6RE1 - chains T and Y of the 20 polymer chains in the assembly; structure by electron microscopy, 3.20 A resolution.

[Chain T]
Name: ATP synthase subunit alpha
Organism: Polytomella sp. Pringsheim 198.80
UniProtKB: A0ZW40 (A0ZW40_9CHLO); numbering as in UniProt (aligned over 1-562)
Sequence (562 residues; each row starts with the number of its first residue):
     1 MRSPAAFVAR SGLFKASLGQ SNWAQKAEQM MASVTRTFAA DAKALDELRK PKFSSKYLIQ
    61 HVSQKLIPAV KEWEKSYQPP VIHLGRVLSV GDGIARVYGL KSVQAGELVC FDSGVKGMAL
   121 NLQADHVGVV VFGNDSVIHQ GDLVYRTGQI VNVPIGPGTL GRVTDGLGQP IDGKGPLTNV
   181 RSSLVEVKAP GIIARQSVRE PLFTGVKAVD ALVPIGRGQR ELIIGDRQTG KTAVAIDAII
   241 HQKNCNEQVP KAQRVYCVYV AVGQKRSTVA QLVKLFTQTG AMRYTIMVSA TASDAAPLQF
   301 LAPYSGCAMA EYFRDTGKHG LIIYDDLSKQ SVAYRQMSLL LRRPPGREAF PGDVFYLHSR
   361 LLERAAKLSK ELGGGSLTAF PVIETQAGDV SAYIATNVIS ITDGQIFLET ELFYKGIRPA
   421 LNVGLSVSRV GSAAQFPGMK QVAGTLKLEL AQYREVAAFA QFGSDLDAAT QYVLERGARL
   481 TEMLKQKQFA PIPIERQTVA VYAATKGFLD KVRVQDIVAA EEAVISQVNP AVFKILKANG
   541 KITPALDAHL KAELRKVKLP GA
Not modelled in the structure: 1-84
Sequence notes: conflict R266 (Lys in A0ZW40)
Ion coordination: Mg2+: T232 (together with ATP)
Residues lining bound ligands: ATP (adenosine-5'-triphosphate): R227, Q228, T229, G230, K231, T232, A233, D326, E384, F413, R418, P419, Q486, K487, Q488

[Chain Y]
Name: ATP synthase subunit beta
Organism: Polytomella sp. Pringsheim 198.80
Notes: EC 7.1.2.2
UniProtKB: A0ZW41 (A0ZW41_9CHLO); numbering as in UniProt (aligned over 1-574)
Sequence (574 residues; numbered 1 to 574; the number before each row is that of its first residue):
     1 MALRYAAGLA KNVVQRQGAS LNIARAFAAE PAPAIDAGYV SQVIGPVVDV RFDGELPSIL
    61 SSLEVEGHSV RLVLEVAQHM GDNTVRCIAM DSTDGLVRGQ KVVDTGSPIK VPVGRGTLGR
   121 IMNVIGEPVD EQGPIDAADI WSIHREAPEF TEQSTEQEIL VTGIKVVDLL APYQRGGKIG
   181 LFGGAGVGKT VLIMELINNV AKAHGGFSVF AGVGERTREG NDLYREMIES GVIKLGAERG
   241 NSKCTLVYGQ MNEPPGARAR VALTGLTVAE YFRDIEGQDV LLFVDNIFRF TQANSEVSAL
   301 LGRIPSAVGY QPTLATDLGG LQERITTTTK GSITSVQAVY VPADDLTDPA PATTFAHLDA
   361 TTVLSRSIAE LGIYPAVDPL DSTSRMLNPN VIGAEHYNVA RGVQKVLQDY KNLQDIIAIL
   421 GMDELSEEDK LTVARARKIQ RFLSQPFQVA EVFTGTPGKY VDLADTISGF QGVLTGKYDD
   481 LPEMAFYMVG DIKEVKEKAD KMAKDIASRK EADNKKVSEE LKDIPSLDKL VSEIKEVVIE
   541 EDDGLEEDFK AEALSSETVV LNEEGKSVPL PKKN
Not modelled in the structure: 1-32, 553-574
Sequence notes: conflict A350 (Gly in A0ZW41), L387 (Arg in A0ZW41)
Ion coordination: Mg2+: T190 (together with ADP)
Residues lining bound ligands:
  - ADP (adenosine-5'-diphosphate): A185, G186, V187, G188, K189, T190, V191, R216, E219, Y374, F447, A450, F453, T454
  - ATP (adenosine-5'-triphosphate): S384, R385, L387, N388, Y397, R401

[Interface between chain T and chain Y]
Residue-residue contacts (136; chain T residue first):
  G99(T) - R98(Y)  hydrogen bond (backbone-side chain)
  L100(T) - R98(Y)  hydrogen bond (backbone-side chain)
  K101(T) - R98(Y)
  S102(T) - V97(Y)
  V103(T) - L96(Y)
  V103(T) - V97(Y)
  Q104(T) - G95(Y)
  Q104(T) - L96(Y)
  Q104(T) - V97(Y)
  A105(T) - T93(Y)
  A105(T) - D94(Y)
  A105(T) - G95(Y)  hydrogen bond (backbone-backbone)
  A105(T) - L96(Y)  hydrogen bond (backbone-backbone)
  N121(T) - V43(Y)
  N121(T) - I44(Y)
  L122(T) - Q42(Y)
  L122(T) - V43(Y)  hydrogen bond (backbone-backbone)
  L122(T) - I44(Y)
  L122(T) - L96(Y)
  L122(T) - R98(Y)
  Q123(T) - Q42(Y)  hydrogen bond
  Q123(T) - I44(Y)
  Q123(T) - R98(Y)  hydrogen bond (backbone-side chain)
  A124(T) - Q42(Y)
  H126(T) - R98(Y)  hydrogen bond (backbone-side chain)
  V127(T) - R98(Y)
  I150(T) - G95(Y)
  P157(T) - L545(Y)
  P157(T) - F549(Y)
  L160(T) - L545(Y)  hydrophobic
  N179(T) - E546(Y)
  N179(T) - F549(Y)
  N179(T) - K550(Y)
  V180(T) - F549(Y)
  R181(T) - F549(Y)
  E186(T) - D94(Y)
  K188(T) - D91(Y)  salt bridge
  K188(T) - N252(Y)
  K188(T) - E253(Y)  salt bridge
  K188(T) - P254(Y)
  A189(T) - N252(Y)  hydrogen bond (backbone-side chain)
  P190(T) - T217(Y)
  G191(T) - T217(Y)
  I192(T) - I121(Y)  hydrophobic
  I192(T) - T217(Y)
  I192(T) - G220(Y)
  I192(T) - N221(Y)
  I192(T) - Y248(Y)  hydrophobic
  I193(T) - V129(Y)
  I193(T) - D130(Y)
  I193(T) - E131(Y)
  I193(T) - Y224(Y)  hydrophobic
  I193(T) - R225(Y)
  R195(T) - T217(Y)
  R195(T) - N221(Y)
  Q196(T) - N221(Y)
  R220(T) - R216(Y)
  E247(T) - I539(Y)
  V249(T) - I539(Y)
  P250(T) - V538(Y)
  P250(T) - E540(Y)
  K251(T) - E540(Y)  salt bridge
  K251(T) - D543(Y)
  R254(T) - I539(Y)
  R254(T) - D543(Y)  salt bridge
  Y256(T) - D543(Y)
  Y256(T) - L545(Y)  hydrophobic
  R283(T) - D542(Y)
  R283(T) - D543(Y)  salt bridge
  Y284(T) - D543(Y)
  Y312(T) - F549(Y)
  K318(T) - L545(Y)
  K318(T) - D548(Y)  salt bridge
  R343(T) - L300(Y)
  P344(T) - A299(Y)  hydrophobic
  P344(T) - P305(Y)  hydrophobic
  P345(T) - G309(Y)
  G346(T) - V308(Y)
  G346(T) - G309(Y)
  R347(T) - V308(Y)
  R347(T) - P342(Y)
  R347(T) - D345(Y)  salt bridge
  R347(T) - D348(Y)  salt bridge
  G352(T) - E296(Y)
  D353(T) - E296(Y)
  F355(T) - M251(Y)  hydrophobic
  F355(T) - R289(Y)
  F355(T) - Q292(Y)
  Y356(T) - E253(Y)
  Y356(T) - P254(Y)
  Y356(T) - P255(Y)
  Y356(T) - R258(Y)
  Y356(T) - E296(Y)
  S359(T) - M251(Y)  hydrogen bond (side chain-backbone)
  E363(T) - R216(Y)
  E363(T) - T217(Y)  hydrogen bond
  E363(T) - M251(Y)
  E363(T) - N252(Y)
  E371(T) - E131(Y)
  S391(T) - A343(Y)
  S391(T) - D344(Y)
  T396(T) - A185(Y)
  T396(T) - Y340(Y)  hydrogen bond (backbone-side chain)
  T396(T) - A343(Y)
  I399(T) - A185(Y)
  I399(T) - R216(Y)
  S400(T) - R216(Y)
  S400(T) - M251(Y)
  S400(T) - R289(Y)
  I401(T) - R216(Y)  hydrogen bond (backbone-side chain)
  I401(T) - M251(Y)  hydrophobic
  T402(T) - R216(Y)  hydrogen bond (backbone-side chain)
  D403(T) - R216(Y)
  D403(T) - R218(Y)  salt bridge
  L425(T) - E370(Y)
  R429(T) - F453(Y)
  V430(T) - R218(Y)
  S432(T) - V452(Y)
  S432(T) - F453(Y)
  E455(T) - M484(Y)
  N529(T) - L527(Y)
  A531(T) - V531(Y)  hydrophobic
  K534(T) - V531(Y)
  K534(T) - I534(Y)
  I535(T) - L527(Y)  hydrophobic
  I535(T) - L530(Y)  hydrophobic
  I535(T) - V531(Y)  hydrophobic
  I535(T) - I534(Y)  hydrophobic
  A538(T) - I534(Y)  hydrophobic
  A548(T) - I524(Y)  hydrophobic
  H549(T) - P525(Y)  hydrogen bond (side chain-backbone)
  H549(T) - L527(Y)
  H549(T) - L530(Y)
  E553(T) - L527(Y)
  R555(T) - K515(Y)
  R555(T) - V517(Y)
Interface residues without a listed pair, chain T (84 interface residues in all): G106, L120, G156, S197, Q248, F313, R360, A392, N397, F459, V532, A545
Interface residues without a listed pair, chain Y (74 interface residues in all): S41, G186, E215, Q250, M422, D523, S526, V537, G544

[In short]
Chain T and chain Y form an interface of 84 and 74 residues respectively; the contacts include 15 hydrogen
bonds and 9 salt bridges. Among the polar pairs are K188(T)-D91(Y), K188(T)-E253(Y) and K251(T)-E540(Y). Chain
T binds ATP. Ligands of chain Y: ATP and ADP.
Here chain T is ATP synthase subunit alpha and chain Y is ATP synthase subunit beta, both from Polytomella sp.
Pringsheim 198.80. Entry 6RE1 (Cryo-EM structure of Polytomella F-ATP synthase, Rotary substate 2A, focussed
refinement of F1 head and rotor) was determined by electron microscopy (same publication as 6RD4, 6RD5, 6RD6,
6RD7, 6RD8, 6RD9 and 46 further entries).
